PDB entry 4JOG | X-ray diffraction, 1.47 A resolution | chains A and C

Chain A:
Protein: Golgi-associated PDZ and coiled-coil motif-containing protein
Source organism: Homo sapiens
Notes: fragment: CAL PDZ domain
UniProtKB: Q9HD26 (GOPC_HUMAN); numbering as in UniProt (aligned over 284-370)
Amino-acid sequence (87 residues; numbered 284 to 370; the number before each row is that of its first residue):
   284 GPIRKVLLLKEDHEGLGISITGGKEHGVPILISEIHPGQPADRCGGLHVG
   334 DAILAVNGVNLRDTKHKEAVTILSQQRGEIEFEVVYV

Chain C:
Protein: V-iCAL36 peptide
Amino-acid sequence (10 residues; numbered 1 to 10; the number before each row is that of its first residue):
     1 ANSRVPTSII
Disordered / not traced: 1-2

How chain A and chain C interact:
Contacting residue pairs - 24 pairs, chain A then chain C:
  Gly298(A) - Ile10(C)
  Leu299(A) - Ile10(C)  hydrogen bond (backbone-backbone)
  Gly300(A) - Ile10(C)  hydrogen bond (backbone-backbone)
  Ile301(A) - Ile9(C)
  Ile301(A) - Ile10(C)  hydrogen bond (backbone-backbone)
  Ser302(A) - Thr7(C)
  Ser302(A) - Ser8(C)
  Ser302(A) - Ile9(C)
  Ile303(A) - Pro6(C)
  Ile303(A) - Thr7(C)
  Ile303(A) - Ser8(C)  hydrogen bond (backbone-backbone)
  Ile303(A) - Ile10(C)  hydrophobic
  Thr304(A) - Val5(C)
  Thr304(A) - Pro6(C)
  Thr304(A) - Thr7(C)  hydrogen bond
  Gly305(A) - Val5(C)
  Gly305(A) - Pro6(C)  hydrogen bond (backbone-backbone)
  His309(A) - Arg4(C)
  His309(A) - Pro6(C)
  Ser316(A) - Thr7(C)
  His349(A) - Pro6(C)
  His349(A) - Ser8(C)  hydrogen bond
  Val353(A) - Ser8(C)
  Leu356(A) - Ile10(C)  hydrophobic
Interface residues without a listed pair, chain A (16 interface residues in all): Val311, His319, Ser357
Interface features reported in the paper:
  - residue pairs: His309(A)-Val5(C) (hydrophobic contact), Val311(A)-Val5(C) (hydrophobic contact)

Summary:
Chain A and chain C form an interface of 16 and 7 residues respectively, with 7 hydrogen bonds. Among the
polar pairs are Leu299(A)-Ile10(C), Thr304(A)-Thr7(C) and His349(A)-Ser8(C). The paper describes hydrophobic
contacts between His309(A) and Val5(C) and Val311(A) and Val5(C).
Here chain A is Golgi-associated PDZ and coiled-coil motif-containing protein (Homo sapiens) and chain C is
V-iCAL36 peptide. Entry 4JOG (CFTR Associated Ligand (CAL) PDZ domain bound to peptide V-iCAL36 (ANSRVPTSII))
was determined by X-ray diffraction, deposited together with 4JOE, 4JOF, 4JOH, 4JOJ, 4JOK, 4JOP and 5 further
entries.
